PDB entry 8SPV | electron microscopy, 3.06 A resolution | chains B and F of the 6 polymer chains in the assembly

Chain B:
Name: ATP synthase subunit alpha
Organism: Bacillus sp. PS3
Notes: EC 7.1.2.2
UniProt: A0A0M3VGF9 (A0A0M3VGF9_BACP3); residue numbers follow UniProt; this construct covers 27-501
Chain sequence (475 residues; each row starts with the number of its first residue):
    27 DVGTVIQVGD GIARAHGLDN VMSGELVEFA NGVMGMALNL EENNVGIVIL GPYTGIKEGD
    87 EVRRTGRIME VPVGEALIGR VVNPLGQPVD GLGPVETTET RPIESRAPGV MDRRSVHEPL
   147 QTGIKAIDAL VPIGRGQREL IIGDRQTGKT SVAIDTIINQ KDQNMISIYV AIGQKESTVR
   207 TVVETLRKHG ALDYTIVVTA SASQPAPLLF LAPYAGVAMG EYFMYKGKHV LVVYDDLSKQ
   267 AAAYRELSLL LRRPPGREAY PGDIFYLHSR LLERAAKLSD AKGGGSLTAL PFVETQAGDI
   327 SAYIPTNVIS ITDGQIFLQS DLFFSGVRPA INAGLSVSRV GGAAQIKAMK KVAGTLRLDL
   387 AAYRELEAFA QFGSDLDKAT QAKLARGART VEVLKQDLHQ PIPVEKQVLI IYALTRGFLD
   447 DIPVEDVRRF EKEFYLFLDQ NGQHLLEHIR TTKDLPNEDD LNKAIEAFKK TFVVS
Differences from the reference sequence: conflict S193 (Cys in A0A0M3VGF9), F463 (Trp in A0A0M3VGF9)

Chain F:
Name: ATP synthase subunit beta
Organism: Bacillus sp. PS3
Notes: EC 7.1.2.2
UniProt: A0A0M4U1P9 (A0A0M4U1P9_BACP3); numbering as in UniProt (aligned over 1-470)
Chain sequence (470 residues; each row starts with the number of its first residue):
     1 MTRGRVIQVM GPVVDVKFEN GHLPAIYNAL KIQHKARNEN EVDIDLTLEV ALHLGDDTVR
    61 TIAMASTDGL IRGMEVIDTG APISVPVGEV TLGRVFNVLG EPIDLEGDIP ADARRDPIHR
   121 PAPKFEELAT EVEILETGIK VVDLLAPYIK GGKIGLFGGA GVGKTVLIQE LIHNIAQEHG
   181 GISVFAGVGE RTREGNDLYH EMKDSGVISK TAMVFGQMNE PPGARMRVAL TGLTMAEYFR
   241 DEQGQDVLLF IDNIFRFTQA GSEVSALLGR MPSAVGYQPT LATEMGQLQE RITSTAKGSI
   301 TSIQAIYVPA DDYTDPAPAT TFSHLDATTN LERKLAEMGI YPAVDPLAST SRALAPEIVG
   361 EEHYQVARKV QQTLQRYKEL QDIIAILGMD ELSDEDKLVV HRARRIQFFL SQNFHVAEQF
   421 TGQPGSYVPV KETVRGFKEI LEGKYDHLPE DAFRLVGRIE EVVEKAKAMG

Chain B / chain F interface:
Contacting residue pairs - 49 pairs, chain B then chain F:
  L44(B) - R72(F)
  N46(B) - I71(F)
  V47(B) - L70(F)
  M48(B) - N40(F)
  M48(B) - E41(F)
  M48(B) - G69(F)
  M48(B) - L70(F)
  M48(B) - I71(F)  hydrophobic
  S49(B) - D68(F)
  S49(B) - G69(F)  hydrogen bond (backbone-backbone)
  S49(B) - L70(F)  hydrogen bond (backbone-backbone)
  N65(B) - V9(F)
  N65(B) - M10(F)
  L66(B) - Q8(F)
  L66(B) - V9(F)  hydrogen bond (backbone-backbone)
  L66(B) - R72(F)
  E67(B) - I7(F)
  E67(B) - Q8(F)
  E67(B) - M10(F)
  E67(B) - R72(F)  hydrogen bond (backbone-side chain)
  N70(B) - R72(F)  hydrogen bond (backbone-side chain)
  V71(B) - R72(F)
  R90(B) - N40(F)
  R132(B) - A65(F)
  V136(B) - T192(F)
  V136(B) - G195(F)
  V136(B) - N196(F)
  M137(B) - I103(F)  hydrophobic
  M137(B) - D104(F)
  R139(B) - T192(F)
  R139(B) - N196(F)
  R283(B) - V275(F)
  G288(B) - E263(F)
  F291(B) - R256(F)
  F291(B) - Q259(F)
  Y292(B) - N219(F)
  Y292(B) - E220(F)
  Y292(B) - P221(F)
  S295(B) - M218(F)
  E299(B) - T192(F)  hydrogen bond
  E299(B) - N219(F)
  T332(B) - P309(F)
  I335(B) - R191(F)
  S336(B) - R191(F)  hydrogen bond (backbone-side chain)
  S336(B) - M218(F)
  S336(B) - R256(F)  hydrogen bond
  I337(B) - R191(F)  hydrogen bond (backbone-side chain)
  T338(B) - R191(F)  hydrogen bond (backbone-side chain)
  R365(B) - R191(F)
Other interface residues (no listed pair), chain B (37 interface residues in all): G43, D45, G50, L64, E68, G92, I94, R140, R164, D339
Other interface residues (no listed pair), chain F (39 interface residues in all): E39, V42, T67, V95, L105, A160, R193, Y199, Q217, P222, R225, D315

Summary:
Chain B and chain F form an interface of 37 and 39 residues respectively; the contacts include 10 hydrogen
bonds. Polar pairs include E67(B)-R72(F), N70(B)-R72(F) and E299(B)-T192(F).
Here chain B is ATP synthase subunit alpha and chain F is ATP synthase subunit beta, both from Bacillus sp.
PS3. Entry 8SPV (PS3 F1 Rotorless, no ATP) was determined by electron microscopy (same publication as 8SPW and
8SPX).
